5Z6H - chain A; structure by X-ray diffraction, 2.30 A resolution.

== Chain A ==
Name: Periplasmic trehalase
Organism: Enterobacter cloacae
Notes: EC 3.2.1.28
Reference sequence: A0A156C5X3 (A0A156C5X3_ENTCL); residues 30-556 here = UniProt positions 30-556
Amino-acid sequence (563 residues; each row starts with the number of its first residue; numbers below 1 keep their minus sign (Met-6 is residue -6)):
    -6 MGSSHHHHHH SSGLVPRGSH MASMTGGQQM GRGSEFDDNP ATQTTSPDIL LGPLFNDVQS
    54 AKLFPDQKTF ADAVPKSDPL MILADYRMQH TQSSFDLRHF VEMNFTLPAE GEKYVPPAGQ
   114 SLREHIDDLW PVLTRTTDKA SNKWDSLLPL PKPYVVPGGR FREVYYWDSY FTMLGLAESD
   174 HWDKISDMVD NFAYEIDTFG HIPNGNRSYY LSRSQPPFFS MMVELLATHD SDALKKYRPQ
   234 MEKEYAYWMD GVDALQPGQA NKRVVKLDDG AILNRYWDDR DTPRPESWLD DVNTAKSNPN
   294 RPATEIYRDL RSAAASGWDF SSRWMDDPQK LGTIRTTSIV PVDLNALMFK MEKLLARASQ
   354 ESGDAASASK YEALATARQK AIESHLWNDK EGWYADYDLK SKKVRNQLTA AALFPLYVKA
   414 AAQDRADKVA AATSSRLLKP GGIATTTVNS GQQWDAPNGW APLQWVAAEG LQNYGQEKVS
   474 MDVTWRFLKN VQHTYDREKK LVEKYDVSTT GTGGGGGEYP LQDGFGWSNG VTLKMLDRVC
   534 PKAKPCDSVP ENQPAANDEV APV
Disordered / not traced: -6 to 35, 84-88, 508-509, 548-556
Differences from the reference sequence: expression tag (-6 to 29); engineered mutation Asn32 (Ser in A0A156C5X3), Thr35 (Ala in A0A156C5X3), Val553 (Ala in A0A156C5X3)
Disulfide bonds: Cys533-Cys539

== Summary ==
Chain A is Periplasmic trehalase (Enterobacter cloacae); the structure, Structure of periplasmic trehalase
from Diamondback moth gut bacteria in the apo form, was determined by X-ray diffraction (same publication as
5Z66).
